Entry 5H9P (X-ray diffraction, 2.04 A resolution); this record covers chain A.

# Chain A
Name: Galectin-3
Source organism: Homo sapiens
Notes: fragment: carbohydrate-recognition domain
UniProt: P17931 (LEG3_HUMAN); residue numbers follow UniProt; this construct covers 113-250
Sequence (158 residues; each row starts with the number of its first residue):
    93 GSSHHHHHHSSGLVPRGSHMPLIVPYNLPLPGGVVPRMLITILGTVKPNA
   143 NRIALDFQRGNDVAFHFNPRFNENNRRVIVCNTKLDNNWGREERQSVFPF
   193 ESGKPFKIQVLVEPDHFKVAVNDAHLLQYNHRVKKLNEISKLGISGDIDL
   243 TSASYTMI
Disordered / not traced: 93-112
Construct notes: expression tag (93-112)
Ligand contacts: TD2 (3-deoxy-3-[4-(3-fluorophenyl)-1H-1,2,3-triazol-1-yl]-beta-D-galactopyranosyl 3-deoxy-3-[4-(3-fluorophenyl)-1H-1,2,3-triazol-1-yl]-1-thio-beta-D-galactopyranoside): Arg144, Ile145, Ala146, His158, Asn160, Arg162, Glu165, Val172, Asn174, Trp181, Glu184, Arg186, Ser237, Gly238
Swiss-Prot annotation at these positions:
  - motif: Lys226 to Asp241 (Nuclear export signal)
  - binding site (a beta-D-galactoside): Trp181 to Gln187
  - modified residue: Ser188 (Phosphoserine)
What the authors report for this chain:
  - binding site for TD2: Arg144, Ala146, Arg186
  - conformationally variable residues: Arg144
  - contacts within the chain: Glu165-Arg186, Glu184-Arg186

# Overview
Chain A binds compound TD2. Curated annotation (UniProt) lists 7 beta-D-galactoside-binding residues. From the
paper: a binding site for TD2 at Arg144, Ala146 and Arg186; conformational variability at Arg144.
Chain A is Galectin-3 (Homo sapiens); the structure, Crystal Structure of Human Galectin-3 CRD in Complex with
TD139, was determined by X-ray diffraction, deposited together with 5H9Q, 5H9R, 5H9S and 4Y24.
